Entry 6CDE (electron microscopy, 3.80 A resolution); this record covers chains R and C of the 24 polymer chains in the assembly.

== Chain R ==
Name: VRC03 Light Chain
Source organism: Homo sapiens
Sequence (208 residues; numbered 1 to 208; the number before each row is that of its first residue):
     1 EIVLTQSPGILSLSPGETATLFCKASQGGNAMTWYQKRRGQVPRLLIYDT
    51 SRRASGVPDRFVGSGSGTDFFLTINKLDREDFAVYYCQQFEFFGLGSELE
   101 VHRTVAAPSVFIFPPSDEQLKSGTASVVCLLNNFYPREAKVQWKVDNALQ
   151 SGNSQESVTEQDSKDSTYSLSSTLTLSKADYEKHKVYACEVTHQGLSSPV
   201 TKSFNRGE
Not modelled in the structure: 104-208
Disulfides: Cys-23/Cys-87

== Chain C ==
Name: Glycoprotein 120
Source organism: Human immunodeficiency virus 1
Reference sequence: Q2N0S5 (Q2N0S5_9HIV1); the construct lacks a stretch of the UniProt sequence and is renumbered around it, so the offset changes along the chain: 31-140 = UniProt 30-139; 149-185 = UniProt 140-176; 187-309 = UniProt 186-308; 312-321 = UniProt 309-318; 2 more segments
Sequence (473 residues; each row starts with the number of its first residue; note: 12 numbers in that range are skipped by the numbering (no residue carries them; nothing is unmodelled there); a row labelled like 185A-185I holds insertion residues (185A, then the next letters in order)):
    31 AENLWVTVYYGVPVWKDAETTLFCASDAKAYETEKHNVWATHACVPTDPN
    81 PQEIHLENVTEEFNMWKNNMVEQMHTDIISLWDQSLKPCVKLTPLCVTLQ
   131 CTNVTNNITD
   149 DMRGELKNCSFNMTTELRDKKQKVYSLFYRLDVVQIN
185A-185I ENQGNRSNN
   187 SNKEYRLINCNTSACTQACPKVSFEPIPIHYCAPAGFAILKCKDKKFNGT
   237 GPCPSVSTVQCTHGIKPVVSTQLLLNGSLAEEEVMIRSENITNNAKNILV
   287 QFNTPVQINCTRPNNNTRKSIRI
   312 GPGQAFYATG
  321A D
   322 IIGDIRQAHCNVSKATWNETLGKVVKQLRKHFGNNTIIRFANSSGGDLEV
   372 TTHSFNCGGEFFYCNTSGLFNSTWISN
   400 TSVQGSNSTGSNDSITLPCRIKQIINMWQRIGQCMYAPPIQGVIRCVSNI
   450 TGLILTRDGGSTNSTTETFRPGGGDMRDNWRSELYKYKVVKIEPLGVAPT
   500 RCKRRV
Not modelled in the structure: 149, 185A-185I, 400-410
Construct notes: conflict Cys-201 (Ile200 in Q2N0S5), Asn-332 (Thr330 in Q2N0S5), Cys-433 (Ala430 in Q2N0S5), Cys-501 (Ala498 in Q2N0S5)
Disulfides: Cys-54/Cys-74, Cys-119/Cys-205, Cys-126/Cys-196, Cys-131/Cys-157, Cys-201/Cys-433, Cys-218/Cys-247, Cys-228/Cys-239, Cys-296/Cys-331, Cys-378/Cys-445, Cys-385/Cys-418
Covalent attachments: N-acetylglucosamine (NAG) linked to Asn-88, Asn-133, Asn-156, Asn-160, Asn-197, Asn-234, Asn-262, Asn-295, Asn-301, Asn-339, Asn-355, Asn-363, Asn-386, Asn-392; glycan linked to Asn-137, Asn-332, Asn-448
Reported in the primary citation:
  - post-translational modification sites: Asn-88, Asn-295, Asn-448

== How chain R and chain C interact ==
Pairs across the interface - 11 pairs, chain R then chain C:
  Glu-1(R) / Ser-460(C)
  Glu-1(R) / Thr-461(C)  hydrogen bond (side chain-backbone)
  Glu-1(R) / Asn-462(C)  hydrogen bond (side chain-backbone)
  Asn-30(R) / Thr-278(C)
  Phe-90(R) / Thr-278(C)
  Phe-90(R) / Asn-279(C)
  Glu-91(R) / Asn-280(C)  hydrogen bond
  Glu-91(R) / Gly-458(C)
  Glu-91(R) / Gly-459(C)
  Phe-92(R) / Gly-459(C)
  Phe-92(R) / Ser-460(C)
Also at the interface, not in a pair above, chain R (6 interface residues in all): Gln-27

== Summary ==
Chain R and chain C form an interface of 6 and 8 residues respectively, with 3 hydrogen bonds. Polar pairs
include Glu-1(R)/Thr-461(C), Glu-1(R)/Asn-462(C) and Glu-91(R)/Asn-280(C). N-acetylglucosamine is covalently
linked to Asn-88(C), Asn-133(C), Asn-156(C), Asn-160(C), Asn-197(C) and Asn-234(C) and 8 more. From the paper:
modification sites Asn-88(C), Asn-295(C) and Asn-448(C).
Here chain R is VRC03 Light Chain (Homo sapiens) and chain C is Glycoprotein 120 (Human immunodeficiency virus
1). Entry 6CDE (Cryo-EM structure at 3.8 A resolution of vaccine-elicited antibody vFP20.01 in complex with
HIV-1 Env BG505 ...) was determined by electron microscopy, deposited together with 5TKJ, 5TKK, 6CDI and 6CDO.
